4YHU - chain A; structure by X-ray diffraction, 2.70 A resolution.

# Chain A
Protein: U4/U6 small nuclear ribonucleoprotein PRP3
From: Saccharomyces cerevisiae
Notes: fragment: C-terminal fragment
Reference sequence: Q03338 (PRP3_YEAST); residues 296-469 here = UniProt positions 296-469
Chain sequence (177 residues; numbered 293 to 469; the number before each row is that of its first residue):
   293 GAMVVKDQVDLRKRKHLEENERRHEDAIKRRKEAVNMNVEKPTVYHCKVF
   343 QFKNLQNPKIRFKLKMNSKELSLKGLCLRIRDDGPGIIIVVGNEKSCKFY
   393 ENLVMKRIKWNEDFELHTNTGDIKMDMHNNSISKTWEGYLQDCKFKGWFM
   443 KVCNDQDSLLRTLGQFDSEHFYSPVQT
Not modelled in the structure: 293-334, 468-469
Construct notes: expression tag (293-295)
Metal / ion sites: yttrium (III) ion site 1 near Glu386 (its only coordinating residue here); yttrium (III) ion site 2: Asp405, Asp418 (shared with 1 residue of chain B)
Reported in the primary citation:
  - yttrium (III) ion coordination: Asp405, Asp418
  - mutagenesis - R353A: abolished binding to yU4/U6stem II+10nt
  - mutagenesis - R304A, R304A/R322A, R322A, R399A, R399A/F441A, F441A: decreased growth
  - mutagenesis - R304A (Kd 1.58 uM), R322A (Kd 2.63 uM): decreased binding to yU4/U6stem II+13nt

# Summary
The yttrium (III) ion site 2 is built by Asp405 and Asp418. The paper reports that R304A, R304A/R322A and
R322A, among others, reduce growth; yttrium (III) ion coordination by Asp405 and Asp418; 7 substitutions were
tested in all.
Chain A is U4/U6 small nuclear ribonucleoprotein PRP3 (Saccharomyces cerevisiae); the structure, Yeast Prp3
C-terminal fragment 296-469, was determined by X-ray diffraction together with 4YHV and 4YHW from the same
study.
